6HLS - chains A and G of the 12 polymer chains in the assembly; structure by electron microscopy, 3.21 A resolution.

[Chain A]
Name: DNA-directed RNA polymerase I subunit RPA190
Organism: Saccharomyces cerevisiae (strain ATCC 204508 / S288c)
Notes: EC 2.7.7.6
UniProt: P10964 (RPA1_YEAST); residue numbers follow UniProt; this construct covers 1-1664
Amino-acid sequence (1664 residues; each row starts with the number of its first residue):
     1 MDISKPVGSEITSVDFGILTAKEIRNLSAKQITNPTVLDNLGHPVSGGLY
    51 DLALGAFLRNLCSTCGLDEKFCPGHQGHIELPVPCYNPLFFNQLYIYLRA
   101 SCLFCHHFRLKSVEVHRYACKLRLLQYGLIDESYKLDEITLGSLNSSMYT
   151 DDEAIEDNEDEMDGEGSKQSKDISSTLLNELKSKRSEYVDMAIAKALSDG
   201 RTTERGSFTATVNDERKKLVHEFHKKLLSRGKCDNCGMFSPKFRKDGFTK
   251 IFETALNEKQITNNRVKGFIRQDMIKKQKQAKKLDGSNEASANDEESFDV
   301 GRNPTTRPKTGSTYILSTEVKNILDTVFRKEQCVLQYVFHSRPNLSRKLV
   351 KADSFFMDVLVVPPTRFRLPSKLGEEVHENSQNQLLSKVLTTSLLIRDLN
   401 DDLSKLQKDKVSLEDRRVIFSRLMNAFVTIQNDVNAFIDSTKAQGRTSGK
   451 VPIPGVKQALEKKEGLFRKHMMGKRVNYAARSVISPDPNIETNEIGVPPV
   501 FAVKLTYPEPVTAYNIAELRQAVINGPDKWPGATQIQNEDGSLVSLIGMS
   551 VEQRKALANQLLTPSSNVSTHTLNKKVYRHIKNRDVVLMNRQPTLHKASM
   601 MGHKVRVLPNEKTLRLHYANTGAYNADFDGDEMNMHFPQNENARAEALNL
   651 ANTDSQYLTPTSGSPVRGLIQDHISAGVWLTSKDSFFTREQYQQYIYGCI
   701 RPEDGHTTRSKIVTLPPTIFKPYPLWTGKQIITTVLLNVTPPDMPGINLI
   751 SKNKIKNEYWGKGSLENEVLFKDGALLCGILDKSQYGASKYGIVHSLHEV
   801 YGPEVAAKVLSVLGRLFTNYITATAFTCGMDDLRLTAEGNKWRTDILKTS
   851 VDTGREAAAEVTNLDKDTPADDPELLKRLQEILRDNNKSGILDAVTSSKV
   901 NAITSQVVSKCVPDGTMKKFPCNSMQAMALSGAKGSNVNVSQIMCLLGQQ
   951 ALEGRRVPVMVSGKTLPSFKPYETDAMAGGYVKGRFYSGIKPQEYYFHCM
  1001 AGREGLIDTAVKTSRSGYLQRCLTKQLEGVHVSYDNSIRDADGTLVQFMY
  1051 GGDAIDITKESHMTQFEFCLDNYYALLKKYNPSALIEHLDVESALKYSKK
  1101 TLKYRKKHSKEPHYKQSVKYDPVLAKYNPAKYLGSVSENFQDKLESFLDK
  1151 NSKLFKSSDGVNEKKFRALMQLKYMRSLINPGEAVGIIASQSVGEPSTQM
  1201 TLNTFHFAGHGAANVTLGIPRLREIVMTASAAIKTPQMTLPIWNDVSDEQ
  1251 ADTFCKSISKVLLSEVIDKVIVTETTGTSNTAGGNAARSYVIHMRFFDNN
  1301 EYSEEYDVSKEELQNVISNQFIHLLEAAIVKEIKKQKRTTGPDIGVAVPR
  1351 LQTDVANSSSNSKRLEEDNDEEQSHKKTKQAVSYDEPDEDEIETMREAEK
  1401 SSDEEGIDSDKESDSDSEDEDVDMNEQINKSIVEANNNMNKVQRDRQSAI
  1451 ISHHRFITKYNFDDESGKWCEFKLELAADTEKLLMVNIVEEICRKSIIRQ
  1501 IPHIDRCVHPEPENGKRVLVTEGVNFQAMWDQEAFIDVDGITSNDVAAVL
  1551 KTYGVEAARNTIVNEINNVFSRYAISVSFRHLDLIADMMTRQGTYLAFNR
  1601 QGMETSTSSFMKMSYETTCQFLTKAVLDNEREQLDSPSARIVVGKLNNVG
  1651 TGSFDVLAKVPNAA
Not modelled in the structure: 141-174, 269-311, 372-378, 407-412, 444-450, 1011-1016, 1154-1159, 1201-1213, 1278-1286, 1339-1439, 1664
UniProt features mapped onto this chain:
  - region: P992 to E1004 (Bridging helix)
  - binding site (Zn(2+)): C62, C65, C72, H75, C102, C105, C233, C236
  - binding site (Mg(2+)): D627, D629, D631
  - modified residue (Phosphoserine): S889, S1636
Bound ions: Zn2+ site 1: C62, C65, C72, H75; Zn2+ site 2: C102, C105, C233, C236

[Chain G]
Name: DNA-directed RNA polymerase I subunit RPA43
Organism: Saccharomyces cerevisiae (strain ATCC 204508 / S288c)
UniProt: P46669 (RPA43_YEAST); numbering as in UniProt (aligned over 1-326)
Amino-acid sequence (326 residues; row label = number of the first residue in the row):
     1 MSQVKRANENRETARFIKKHKKQVTNPIDEKNGTSNCIVRVPIALYVSLA
    51 PMYLENPLQGVMKQHLNPLVMKYNNKVGGVVLGYEGLKILDADPLSKEDT
   101 SEKLIKITPDTPFGFTWCHVNLYVWQPQVGDVLEGYIFIQSASHIGLLIH
   151 DAFNASIKKNNIPVDWTFVHNDVEEDADVINTDENNGNNNNEDNKDSNGG
   201 SNSLGKFSFGNRSLGHWVDSNGEPIDGKLRFTVRNVHTTGRVVSVDGTLI
   251 SDADEEGNGYNSSRSQAESLPIVSNKKIVFDDEVSIENKESHKELDLPEV
   301 KEDNGSEIVYEENTSESNDGESSDSD
Not modelled in the structure: 1-36, 175-213, 252-326
UniProt features mapped onto this chain:
  - modified residue (Phosphoserine): S244, S251, S265, S269, S285

[Interface between chain A and chain G]
Residue-residue contacts - 50 pairs, chain A then chain G:
  D2(A) - T111(G)
  I3(A) - T111(G)
  I3(A) - P112(G)
  S4(A) - F113(G)
  P6(A) - T111(G)
  P6(A) - F113(G)  hydrophobic
  V7(A) - F115(G)
  G8(A) - Y46(G)
  G8(A) - F115(G)
  H571(A) - Y53(G)  hydrogen bond
  H571(A) - K63(G)
  H571(A) - Q64(G)
  T572(A) - A50(G)
  T572(A) - M52(G)  hydrogen bond
  T572(A) - Q64(G)
  N642(A) - P109(G)  hydrogen bond (side chain-backbone)
  N642(A) - D110(G)  hydrogen bond (side chain-backbone)
  L1646(A) - P109(G)  hydrophobic
  D1655(A) - K106(G)
  V1656(A) - I107(G)  hydrogen bond (backbone-backbone)
  L1657(A) - A92(G)  hydrophobic
  L1657(A) - L104(G)  hydrophobic
  L1657(A) - I105(G)
  L1657(A) - K106(G)
  A1658(A) - L54(G)  hydrophobic
  A1658(A) - K103(G)
  A1658(A) - L104(G)
  A1658(A) - I105(G)  hydrogen bond (backbone-backbone)
  A1658(A) - I107(G)  hydrophobic
  K1659(A) - E102(G)
  K1659(A) - K103(G)
  K1659(A) - L104(G)
  V1660(A) - L54(G)  hydrophobic
  V1660(A) - P57(G)  hydrophobic
  V1660(A) - S101(G)
  V1660(A) - E102(G)
  V1660(A) - K103(G)  hydrogen bond (backbone-backbone)
  V1660(A) - I105(G)  hydrophobic
  P1661(A) - L54(G)
  P1661(A) - E55(G)
  P1661(A) - S101(G)  hydrogen bond (backbone-side chain)
  P1661(A) - E102(G)
  N1662(A) - E55(G)  hydrogen bond (side chain-backbone)
  N1662(A) - N56(G)  hydrogen bond
  N1662(A) - P57(G)
  N1662(A) - S101(G)
  A1663(A) - L58(G)
  A1663(A) - I89(G)
  A1663(A) - S101(G)
  A1663(A) - K103(G)
Interface residues without a listed pair, chain A (22 interface residues in all): M1, K5, V568
Interface residues without a listed pair, chain G (28 interface residues in all): P68, K88

[Summary]
The interface between chain A and chain G involves 22 residues on one side and 28 on the other, with 10
hydrogen bonds. Among the polar pairs are H571(A)-Y53(G), T572(A)-M52(G) and N642(A)-P109(G). UniProt lists 8
Zn2+-binding residues and 3 Mg2+-binding residues on chain A.
Chain A is DNA-directed RNA polymerase I subunit RPA190 and chain G is DNA-directed RNA polymerase I subunit
RPA43, both from Saccharomyces cerevisiae (strain ATCC 204508 / S288c); the structure, Yeast apo RNA
polymerase I*, was determined by electron microscopy together with 6HKO, 6HLQ and 6HLR from the same study.
